PDB entry 2WON | X-ray diffraction, 2.80 A resolution | chains A and B

# Chain A
Molecule: HIV-1 reverse transcriptase
From: Human immunodeficiency virus 1
Notes: EC 2.7.7.49; fragment: p66, residues 588-1147
UniProtKB: P04585 (POL_HV1H2); residues 1-560 here correspond to UniProt positions 588-1147 (UniProt number = residue number + 587)
Chain sequence (560 residues; row label = number of the first residue in the row):
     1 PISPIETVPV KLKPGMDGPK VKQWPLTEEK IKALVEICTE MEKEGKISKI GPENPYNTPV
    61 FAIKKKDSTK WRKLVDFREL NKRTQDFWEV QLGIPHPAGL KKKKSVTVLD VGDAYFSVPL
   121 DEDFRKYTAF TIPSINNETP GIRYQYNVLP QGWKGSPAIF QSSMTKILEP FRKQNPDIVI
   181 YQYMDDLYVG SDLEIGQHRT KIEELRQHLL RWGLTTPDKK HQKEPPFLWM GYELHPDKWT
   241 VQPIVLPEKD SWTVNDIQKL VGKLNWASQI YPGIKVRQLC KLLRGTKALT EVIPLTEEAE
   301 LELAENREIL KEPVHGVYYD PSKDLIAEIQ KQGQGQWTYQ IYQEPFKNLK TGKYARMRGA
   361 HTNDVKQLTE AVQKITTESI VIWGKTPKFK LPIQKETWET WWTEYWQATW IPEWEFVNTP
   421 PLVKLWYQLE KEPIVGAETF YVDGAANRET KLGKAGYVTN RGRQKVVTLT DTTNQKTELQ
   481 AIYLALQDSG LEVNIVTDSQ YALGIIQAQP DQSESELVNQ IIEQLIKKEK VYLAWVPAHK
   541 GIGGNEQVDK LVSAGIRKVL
Not modelled in the structure: 559-560
Ligand contacts: ZZE (5-{[3,5-diethyl-1-(2-hydroxyethyl)-1H-pyrazol-4-yl]oxy}benzene-1,3-dicarbonitrile): P95, L100, K101, K102, K103, V106, V108, V179, Y181, Y188, V189, G190, F227, W229, L234, H235, P236, Y318
Curated features (UniProtKB/Swiss-Prot):
  - region: F227 to H235 (RT 'primer grip')
  - motif: W398 to W414 (Tryptophan repeat motif)
  - binding site (Mg(2+)): D110, D185, D186, D443, E478, D498, D549
  - site: W401 (Essential for RT p66/p51 heterodimerization), W414 (Essential for RT p66/p51 heterodimerization), F440, Y441 (Cleavage), L560 (Cleavage)
Reported in the primary citation:
  - binding site for ZZE: L100, K103, V106, V108, Y181, Y188, F227, W229, L234, P236, Y318
  - conformationally variable residues (side-chain flip): Y181
  - mutagenesis - F227C (44.3-fold): decreased binding to lersivirine
  - mutagenesis - L100I, K103N (60-fold), V106A/F227L (13.1-fold), Y181C, Y181I, Y181I/Y188L (37.4-fold), F227C (20.2-fold), E233V, L234I: decreased binding to efavirenz
  - mutagenesis - V106A/F227L, Y181I/Y188L: decreased catalytic activity on lersivirine
  - mutagenesis - K103N (2-fold): unchanged binding to ZZE
  - mutagenesis - V106A/F227L, Y181I/Y188L, F227C (44.3-fold): decreased binding to ZZE

# Chain B
Molecule: HIV-1 reverse transcriptase
From: Human immunodeficiency virus 1
Notes: EC 2.7.7.49; fragment: p51, residues 588-1027
UniProtKB: P04585 (POL_HV1H2); residues 1-440 here correspond to UniProt positions 588-1027 (UniProt number = residue number + 587)
Chain sequence (440 residues; each row starts with the number of its first residue):
     1 PISPIETVPV KLKPGMDGPK VKQWPLTEEK IKALVEICTE MEKEGKISKI GPENPYNTPV
    61 FAIKKKDSTK WRKLVDFREL NKRTQDFWEV QLGIPHPAGL KKKKSVTVLD VGDAYFSVPL
   121 DEDFRKYTAF TIPSINNETP GIRYQYNVLP QGWKGSPAIF QSSMTKILEP FRKQNPDIVI
   181 YQYMDDLYVG SDLEIGQHRT KIEELRQHLL RWGLTTPDKK HQKEPPFLWM GYELHPDKWT
   241 VQPIVLPEKD SWTVNDIQKL VGKLNWASQI YPGIKVRQLC KLLRGTKALT EVIPLTEEAE
   301 LELAENREIL KEPVHGVYYD PSKDLIAEIQ KQGQGQWTYQ IYQEPFKNLK TGKYARMRGA
   361 HTNDVKQLTE AVQKITTESI VIWGKTPKFK LPIQKETWET WWTEYWQATW IPEWEFVNTP
   421 PLVKLWYQLE KEPIVGAETF
Not modelled in the structure: 1-2, 88-90, 218-229, 431-440
Curated features (UniProtKB/Swiss-Prot):
  - region: F227 to H235 (RT 'primer grip')
  - motif: W398 to W414 (Tryptophan repeat motif)
  - binding site (Mg(2+)): D110, D185, D186
  - site: W401 (Essential for RT p66/p51 heterodimerization), W414 (Essential for RT p66/p51 heterodimerization), F440 (Cleavage)

# Interface between chain A and chain B
Contacting residue pairs (113; chain A residue first):
  V8(A) - E53(B)
  P9(A) - E53(B)
  Q85(A) - E53(B)  hydrogen bond (side chain-backbone)
  D86(A) - K20(B)  salt bridge
  D86(A) - P55(B)
  F87(A) - P52(B)
  F87(A) - E53(B)
  F87(A) - P55(B)
  W88(A) - P52(B)  hydrogen bond (backbone-backbone)
  W88(A) - N54(B)
  W88(A) - P55(B)
  W88(A) - N57(B)
  W88(A) - T131(B)
  W88(A) - R143(B)
  Q91(A) - N137(B)
  Q91(A) - T139(B)
  Q91(A) - P140(B)
  G93(A) - N137(B)
  P95(A) - N136(B)
  P95(A) - N137(B)
  H96(A) - N136(B)  hydrogen bond (backbone-side chain)
  G99(A) - N136(B)
  L100(A) - N136(B)
  A158(A) - P52(B)
  Q161(A) - P140(B)
  S162(A) - P52(B)
  T165(A) - P140(B)
  R172(A) - T139(B)  hydrogen bond
  I180(A) - E138(B)
  Y181(A) - N136(B)
  Y181(A) - E138(B)
  Q182(A) - E138(B)  hydrogen bond (backbone-backbone)
  Q182(A) - P140(B)
  E370(A) - Q394(B)
  Q373(A) - Q394(B)  hydrogen bond
  Q373(A) - E396(B)
  Q373(A) - T397(B)
  T376(A) - T400(B)
  T376(A) - W401(B)
  T377(A) - T400(B)
  I380(A) - P25(B)  hydrophobic
  I380(A) - L26(B)
  V381(A) - P25(B)  hydrophobic
  V381(A) - N136(B)  hydrogen bond (backbone-backbone)
  I382(A) - I135(B)
  I382(A) - N136(B)
  W383(A) - I135(B)
  G384(A) - T27(B)
  G384(A) - E28(B)  hydrogen bond (backbone-backbone)
  G384(A) - I135(B)
  W402(A) - K331(B)  hydrogen bond (backbone-side chain)
  W402(A) - D364(B)
  Y405(A) - K331(B)  hydrogen bond (backbone-side chain)
  W406(A) - K331(B)
  W406(A) - T419(B)
  Q407(A) - K331(B)  hydrogen bond (backbone-side chain)
  Q407(A) - P392(B)
  Q407(A) - I393(B)
  Q407(A) - V417(B)
  Q407(A) - N418(B)
  Q407(A) - T419(B)
  A408(A) - W337(B)  hydrophobic
  A408(A) - D364(B)
  A408(A) - P392(B)  hydrogen bond (backbone-backbone)
  A408(A) - I393(B)
  T409(A) - D364(B)  hydrogen bond (backbone-side chain)
  W410(A) - T362(B)
  W410(A) - N363(B)
  W410(A) - V365(B)  hydrophobic
  W410(A) - W401(B)
  W410(A) - Y405(B)
  P412(A) - W401(B)  hydrophobic
  P433(A) - N255(B)
  P433(A) - L289(B)  hydrophobic
  P433(A) - T290(B)
  I434(A) - T290(B)
  V435(A) - T290(B)
  T439(A) - A288(B)
  T439(A) - L289(B)
  Y441(A) - V254(B)
  Y441(A) - Q258(B)  hydrogen bond
  Y441(A) - T286(B)
  Y441(A) - K287(B)  hydrogen bond (side chain-backbone)
  V458(A) - T286(B)
  T459(A) - T286(B)
  N460(A) - T286(B)
  N460(A) - K287(B)
  N460(A) - A288(B)
  N494(A) - L289(B)
  Q500(A) - P420(B)
  Q500(A) - P421(B)
  Q500(A) - L422(B)  hydrogen bond (side chain-backbone)
  G504(A) - P421(B)
  Q507(A) - P421(B)
  Y532(A) - N255(B)  hydrogen bond
  Y532(A) - L289(B)  hydrophobic
  W535(A) - L422(B)
  W535(A) - W426(B)  hydrophobic
  V536(A) - Q258(B)
  P537(A) - G262(B)
  P537(A) - N265(B)
  K540(A) - N265(B)
  G541(A) - C280(B)
  G541(A) - L283(B)
  G541(A) - R284(B)
  I542(A) - V261(B)  hydrophobic
  I542(A) - L283(B)
  G543(A) - L283(B)  hydrogen bond (backbone-backbone)
  G543(A) - R284(B)
  G543(A) - G285(B)
  G544(A) - G285(B)
  Q547(A) - G285(B)
  Q547(A) - T286(B)  hydrogen bond
Also at the interface, not in a pair above, chain A (68 interface residues in all): L92, I94, K101, I159, E169, V179, T403, L503, A534
Also at the interface, not in a pair above, chain B (58 interface residues in all): Q23, K49, Y56, L368

# In short
Chain A and chain B form an interface of 68 and 58 residues respectively; the contacts include 19 hydrogen
bonds and 1 salt bridge. Polar contacts include D86(A)-K20(B), Q85(A)-E53(B) and H96(A)-N136(B). The paper
reports a binding site for ZZE at L100(A), K103(A) and V106(A) among others; L100I, K103N and V106A/F227L of
chain A, among others, reduce binding to efavirenz; 9 substitutions were tested in all.
Here chain A is HIV-1 reverse transcriptase and chain B is HIV-1 reverse transcriptase, both from Human
immunodeficiency virus 1. Entry 2WON (Crystal Structure of UK-453061 bound to HIV-1 Reverse Transcriptase
(wild-type)) was determined by X-ray diffraction (same publication as 2WOM).
